4EY5 - chains A and B; structure by X-ray diffraction, 2.30 A resolution.

Chain A (and B):
Molecule: Acetylcholinesterase
Organism: Homo sapiens
Notes: EC 3.1.1.7; chain B of this document is another copy of the same molecule, construct and numbering; everything in this record applies to it too
UniProtKB: P22303 (ACES_HUMAN); residues 2-543 here correspond to UniProt positions 33-574 (UniProt number = residue number + 31)
Amino-acid sequence (542 residues; each row starts with the number of its first residue):
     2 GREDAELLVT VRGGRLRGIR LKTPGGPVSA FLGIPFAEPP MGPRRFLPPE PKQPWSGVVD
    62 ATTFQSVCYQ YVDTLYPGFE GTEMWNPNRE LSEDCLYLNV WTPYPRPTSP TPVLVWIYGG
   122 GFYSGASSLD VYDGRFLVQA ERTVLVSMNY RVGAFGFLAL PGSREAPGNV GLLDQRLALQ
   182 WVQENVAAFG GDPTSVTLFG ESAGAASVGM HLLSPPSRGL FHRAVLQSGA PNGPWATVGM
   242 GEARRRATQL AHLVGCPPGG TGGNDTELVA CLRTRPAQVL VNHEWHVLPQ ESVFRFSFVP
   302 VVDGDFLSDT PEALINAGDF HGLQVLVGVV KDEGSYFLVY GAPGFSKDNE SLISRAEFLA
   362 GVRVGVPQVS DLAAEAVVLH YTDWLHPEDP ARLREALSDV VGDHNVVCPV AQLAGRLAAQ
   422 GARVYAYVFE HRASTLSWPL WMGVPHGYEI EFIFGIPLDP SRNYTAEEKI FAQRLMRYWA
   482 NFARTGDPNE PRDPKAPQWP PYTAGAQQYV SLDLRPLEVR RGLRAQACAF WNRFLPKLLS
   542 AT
Disordered / not traced: 2-3, 259-264, 495-497, 543 (chain B: 2-3, 260-261, 493-494, 543)
Swiss-Prot annotation at these positions:
  - active site: Ser203 (Acyl-ester intermediate), Glu334 (Charge relay system), His447 (Charge relay system)
  - binding site (galanthamine): Trp86, Glu202, Ser203, Tyr337
  - binding site (huperzine A): Trp86, Tyr133, Tyr337
  - binding site (huprine W): Gly122, Ser203, Trp439, His447
  - glycosylation (N-linked (GlcNAc...) asparagine): Asn265, Asn350, Asn464
Disulfide bonds: Cys69-Cys96, Cys257-Cys272, Cys409-Cys529
Covalent attachments: glycan linked to Asn350
Small-molecule neighbours: Huperzine A (HUP): Trp86, Tyr119, Gly120, Gly121, Gly122, Tyr124, Ser125, Gly126, Ala127, Leu130, Tyr133, Glu202, Ser203, Phe297, Tyr337, Phe338, His447, Tyr449

Interface between chain A and chain B:
Contacting residue pairs (42):
  Leu373(A) - Phe535(B)
  Leu373(A) - Lys538(B)
  Leu373(A) - Leu539(B)
  Glu376(A) - Lys538(B)
  Ala377(A) - Phe535(B)  hydrophobic
  Leu380(A) - His381(B)
  Leu380(A) - Ala530(B)
  Leu380(A) - Phe531(B)
  Leu380(A) - Phe535(B)  hydrophobic
  His381(A) - Leu380(B)
  Thr383(A) - Gln527(B)  hydrogen bond (backbone-side chain)
  Asp384(A) - Gln527(B)
  Trp385(A) - Gln508(B)
  Trp385(A) - Ala526(B)
  Trp385(A) - Gln527(B)  hydrogen bond (backbone-side chain)
  Trp385(A) - Ala530(B)
  Trp385(A) - Arg534(B)
  Leu386(A) - Arg522(B)  hydrogen bond (backbone-side chain)
  Leu386(A) - Gly523(B)
  Leu386(A) - Ala526(B)  hydrophobic
  Leu386(A) - Gln527(B)
  His387(A) - Arg522(B)
  Gln508(A) - Trp385(B)  hydrogen bond (side chain-backbone)
  Arg522(A) - Leu386(B)  hydrogen bond (side chain-backbone)
  Arg522(A) - His387(B)
  Gly523(A) - Leu386(B)
  Ala526(A) - Trp385(B)
  Ala526(A) - Leu386(B)  hydrophobic
  Gln527(A) - Thr383(B)
  Gln527(A) - Asp384(B)
  Gln527(A) - Trp385(B)  hydrogen bond (side chain-backbone)
  Gln527(A) - Leu386(B)
  Ala530(A) - Leu380(B)
  Ala530(A) - Trp385(B)
  Phe531(A) - Leu380(B)
  Arg534(A) - Trp385(B)
  Phe535(A) - Leu373(B)
  Phe535(A) - Ala377(B)  hydrophobic
  Phe535(A) - Leu380(B)  hydrophobic
  Lys538(A) - Leu373(B)
  Lys538(A) - Glu376(B)
  Leu539(A) - Leu373(B)
Also at the interface, not in a pair above, chain B (22 interface residues in all): Ala542

Summary:
21 residues of chain A and 22 residues of chain B are in contact; the contacts include 6 hydrogen bonds. Polar
contacts include Thr383(A)-Gln527(B), Trp385(A)-Gln527(B) and Leu386(A)-Arg522(B). Ligands of chain A:
Huperzine A.
Both chains are Acetylcholinesterase (Homo sapiens). Entry 4EY5 (Crystal Structure of Recombinant Human
Acetylcholinesterase in Complex with (-)-huperzine A) was determined by X-ray diffraction (same publication as
4EY4, 4EY6 and 4EY7).
